9G0P - chains A and a of the 12 polymer chains in the assembly; structure by electron microscopy, 3.00 A resolution.

[Chain A]
Protein: Tubulin beta-4 chain
Source organism: Xenopus laevis
UniProtKB: P30883 (TBB4_XENLA); numbering as in UniProt (aligned over 1-445)
Amino-acid sequence (445 residues; each row starts with the number of its first residue):
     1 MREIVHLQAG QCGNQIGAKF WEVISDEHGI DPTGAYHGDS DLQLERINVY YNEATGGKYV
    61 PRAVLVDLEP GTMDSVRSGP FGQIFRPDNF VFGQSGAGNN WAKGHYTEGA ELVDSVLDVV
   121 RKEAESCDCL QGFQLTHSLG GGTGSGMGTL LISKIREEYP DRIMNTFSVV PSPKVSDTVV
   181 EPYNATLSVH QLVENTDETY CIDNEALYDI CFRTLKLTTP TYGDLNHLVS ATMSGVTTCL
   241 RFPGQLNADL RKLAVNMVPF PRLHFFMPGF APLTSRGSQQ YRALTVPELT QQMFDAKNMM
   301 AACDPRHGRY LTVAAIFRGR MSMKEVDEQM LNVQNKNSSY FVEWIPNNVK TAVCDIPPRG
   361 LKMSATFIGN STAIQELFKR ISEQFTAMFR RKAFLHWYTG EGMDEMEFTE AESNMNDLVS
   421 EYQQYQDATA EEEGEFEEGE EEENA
Disordered / not traced: 431-445
Curated features (UniProtKB/Swiss-Prot):
  - motif: M1 to I4 (MREI motif)
  - binding site (GTP): Q11, E69, S138, G142, T143, G144, N204, N226
  - binding site (Mg(2+)): E69
  - modified residue: E438 (5-glutamyl polyglutamate)
From the paper describing this entry:
  - conformationally variable residues (side-chain flip): Q83
  - self-association interface (contacts with another copy of this molecule): K122

[Chain a]
Protein: Tubulin alpha chain
Source organism: Xenopus laevis
UniProtKB: A0A8J0UQF0 (A0A8J0UQF0_XENLA); residues 1-449 here = UniProt positions 1-449
Amino-acid sequence (449 residues; numbered 1 to 449; the number before each row is that of its first residue):
     1 MRECISVHIG QAGVQMGNAC WELYCLEHGI QQDGIIPDDK TAVMDSSFGT FFSETGSGKH
    61 VPRAVFVDLE QTVIGEIRTG HYRSLFHPEQ LITGKEDAAN NYARGHYTIG KEIVDSVLDR
   121 VRKMADQCSG LQGFLIFHSF GGGTGSGFTS LLMERLSVDY GKKSKLEFSV YPAPQISTAV
   181 VEPYNSILTT HTTLEHSDCA FMVDNEAIYD ICNRNLDIER PTYTNLNRLI GQIVSSITAS
   241 LRFDGALNVD LTEFQTNLVP YPRIHFPLVT YSPIISAEKA YHEQLSVPEI TNACFEYSNQ
   301 MVKCDPRRGK YMACCLLYRG DVVPKDVNAA IATIKTRKSI QFVDWCPTGF KVGINYQPPT
   361 AVPGGDLAKV QRAVCMLSNT TAIAEAWARL DHKFDLMYSK RAFVHWYVGE GMEEGEFSEA
   421 REDMAALEKD YEEVGTESGD GGDEEEDEY
Disordered / not traced: 39-44, 439-449

[Interface between chain A and chain a]
Contacting residue pairs (71):
  M1(A) - Q71(a)  hydrogen bond
  M1(A) - G94(a)
  M1(A) - K95(a)
  R2(A) - E70(a)  salt bridge
  R2(A) - T72(a)  hydrogen bond
  R2(A) - K95(a)
  R2(A) - D97(a)  salt bridge
  R46(A) - Q71(a)  hydrogen bond
  Q131(A) - E96(a)  hydrogen bond
  R162(A) - E96(a)  salt bridge
  G244(A) - Q11(a)  hydrogen bond (backbone-side chain)
  Q245(A) - Q11(a)  hydrogen bond (backbone-side chain)
  Q245(A) - Q15(a)
  Q245(A) - Y223(a)
  L246(A) - Q11(a)
  L246(A) - T178(a)
  L246(A) - Y223(a)
  N247(A) - Q11(a)  hydrogen bond (backbone-side chain)
  N247(A) - E70(a)  hydrogen bond
  N247(A) - T72(a)
  D249(A) - D97(a)
  R251(A) - E96(a)  salt bridge
  R251(A) - A99(a)
  R251(A) - R104(a)
  K252(A) - A99(a)
  K252(A) - N100(a)
  A254(A) - W406(a)
  V255(A) - A99(a)
  V255(A) - F403(a)
  V255(A) - W406(a)  hydrophobic
  N256(A) - N100(a)
  N256(A) - A179(a)
  N256(A) - V180(a)  hydrogen bond (side chain-backbone)
  N256(A) - F403(a)
  V258(A) - F403(a)
  V258(A) - H405(a)
  V258(A) - W406(a)  hydrogen bond (backbone-side chain)
  P259(A) - A402(a)
  P259(A) - F403(a)  hydrophobic
  P259(A) - H405(a)  hydrogen bond (backbone-side chain)
  F260(A) - K400(a)
  F260(A) - R401(a)
  F260(A) - A402(a)
  F260(A) - H405(a)
  P261(A) - H405(a)
  M321(A) - T222(a)
  S322(A) - R220(a)
  S322(A) - P221(a)  hydrogen bond (side chain-backbone)
  M323(A) - Y209(a)
  M323(A) - P221(a)  hydrogen bond (backbone-backbone)
  M323(A) - Y223(a)
  K324(A) - Y209(a)
  K324(A) - N213(a)
  K324(A) - P221(a)  hydrogen bond (backbone-backbone)
  D327(A) - I176(a)
  D327(A) - T178(a)
  D327(A) - Y209(a)  hydrogen bond
  L331(A) - Q175(a)
  W344(A) - L396(a)
  W344(A) - M397(a)
  W344(A) - K400(a)
  W344(A) - A402(a)  hydrophobic
  I345(A) - V180(a)  hydrophobic
  P346(A) - K393(a)
  P346(A) - M397(a)
  N347(A) - S177(a)  hydrogen bond (side chain-backbone)
  N347(A) - A179(a)  hydrogen bond (side chain-backbone)
  N347(A) - V180(a)
  K350(A) - T178(a)  hydrogen bond (side chain-backbone)
  T351(A) - T178(a)  hydrogen bond (backbone-backbone)
  T429(A) - K400(a)
Interface residues without a listed pair, chain A (40 interface residues in all): C129, C239, F242, P243, T312, V349, A428, A430
Interface residues without a listed pair, chain a (39 interface residues in all): V73, E76, V181, P183, E219, T224

[Overview]
40 residues of chain A and 39 residues of chain a are in contact; the contacts include 19 hydrogen bonds and 4
salt bridges. Polar contacts include R2(A)-E70(a), R2(A)-D97(a) and R162(A)-E96(a). From UniProt: 8
GTP-binding residues and Mg2+-binding residue E69(A) on chain A. From the paper: conformational variability at
Q83(A); a self-association interface involving K122(A).
Here chain A is Tubulin beta-4 chain and chain a is Tubulin alpha chain, both from Xenopus laevis. Entry 9G0P
(Xenopus laevis undecorated microtubule - 14 protofilament, 3-start helix) was determined by electron
microscopy, deposited together with 9FVJ, 9G0O, 9G0Q, 9G0R, 9G0S and 9G0T.
